5CFZ - chains A and B; structure by X-ray diffraction, 1.97 A resolution.

Chain A (and B):
Protein: Enoyl-[acyl-carrier-protein] reductase [NADH] FabI
From: Escherichia coli (strain K12)
Notes: EC 1.3.1.9; chain B of this document is another copy of the same molecule, construct and numbering; everything in this record applies to it too
Reference sequence: P0AEK4 (FABI_ECOLI); numbering as in UniProt (aligned over 1-262)
Chain sequence (305 residues; row label = number of the first residue in the row; numbers below 1 keep their minus sign (Met-42 is residue -42)):
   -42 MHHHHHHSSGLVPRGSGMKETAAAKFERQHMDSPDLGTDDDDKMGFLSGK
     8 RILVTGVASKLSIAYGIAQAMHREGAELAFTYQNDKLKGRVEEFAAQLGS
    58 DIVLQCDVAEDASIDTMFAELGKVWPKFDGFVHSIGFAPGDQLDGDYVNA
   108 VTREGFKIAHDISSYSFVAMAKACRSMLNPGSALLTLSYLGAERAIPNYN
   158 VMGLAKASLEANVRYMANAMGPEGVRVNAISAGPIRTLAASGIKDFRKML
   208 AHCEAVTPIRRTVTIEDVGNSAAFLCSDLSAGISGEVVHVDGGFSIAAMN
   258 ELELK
Not modelled in the structure: -42 to 1, 195-201, 258-262 (chain B: -42 to 1, 194-203, 258-262)
Sequence notes: expression tag (-42 to 0)
UniProt features mapped onto this chain:
  - active site (Proton acceptor): Tyr146, Tyr156
  - binding site (NAD(+)): Gly13, Ser19, Ile20, Gln40, Asp64, Val65, Ile92, Lys163, Ile192 to Ala196
  - binding site (substrate): Ala95
  - site (Involved in acyl-ACP binding): Lys201, Arg204, Lys205
  - mutagenesis: Gly93 (G93S: Diazaborine resistance; G93V: Triclosan resistance), Tyr146 (Y146F: Large impact on catalysis, with kcat and kcat/Km for DD-ACP decreasing by around 50-fold compared with wild-type), Tyr156 (Y156F: No effect on substrate reduction), Met159 (M159T: Triclosan resistance), Lys201 (K201A: No effect on substrate reduction; K201E: Little activity toward DD-CoA and DD-ACP), Phe203 (F203L: Triclosan resistance), Arg204 (R204A: No effect on substrate reduction; R204E: Causes a further reduction in kcat/Km for reduction of DD-ACP without affecting kcat/Km for the DD-CoA substrate), Lys205 (K205A: No effect on substrate reduction; K205E: Causes a further reduction in kcat/Km for reduction of DD-ACP without affecting kcat/Km for the DD-CoA substrate ...), Ser241 (S241F: Produces temperature-sensitive phenotype)
Reported in the primary citation:
  - conformationally variable residues (order/disorder transition): Leu195 to Asp202
  - catalytic residues: Tyr156 (citing earlier work)

Interface between chain A and chain B:
Residue-residue contacts (92; chain A residue first):
  Val65(A) - Arg110(B)  hydrogen bond (backbone-side chain)
  Ala66(A) - Arg110(B)  hydrogen bond (backbone-side chain)
  Glu67(A) - Arg110(B)
  Asp68(A) - Arg110(B)  salt bridge
  Ile71(A) - Arg110(B)
  Asp103(A) - Arg132(B)  salt bridge
  Asp103(A) - Ala176(B)
  Tyr104(A) - Val125(B)
  Tyr104(A) - Asn169(B)  hydrogen bond
  Tyr104(A) - Tyr172(B)  hydrophobic
  Tyr104(A) - Met173(B)  hydrophobic
  Val105(A) - Val125(B)  hydrophobic
  Val105(A) - Lys129(B)  hydrogen bond (backbone-side chain)
  Val105(A) - Arg132(B)
  Asn106(A) - Lys129(B)  hydrogen bond (backbone-side chain)
  Asn106(A) - Arg132(B)  hydrogen bond
  Val108(A) - Val125(B)  hydrophobic
  Val108(A) - Lys129(B)  hydrogen bond (backbone-side chain)
  Thr109(A) - Tyr122(B)
  Arg110(A) - Val65(B)  hydrogen bond (side chain-backbone)
  Arg110(A) - Ala66(B)  hydrogen bond (side chain-backbone)
  Arg110(A) - Glu67(B)
  Arg110(A) - Asp68(B)  salt bridge
  Arg110(A) - Ile71(B)
  Arg110(A) - Asp118(B)  salt bridge
  Arg110(A) - Tyr122(B)  hydrogen bond (backbone-side chain)
  Phe113(A) - His117(B)
  Phe113(A) - Asp118(B)
  Phe113(A) - Ser121(B)
  Phe113(A) - Tyr122(B)  hydrophobic
  Phe113(A) - Ser165(B)
  His117(A) - Phe113(B)
  His117(A) - His117(B)
  His117(A) - Ser165(B)  hydrogen bond
  Asp118(A) - Arg110(B)  salt bridge
  Asp118(A) - Phe113(B)
  Ser121(A) - Phe113(B)
  Ser121(A) - Leu161(B)
  Tyr122(A) - Thr109(B)
  Tyr122(A) - Arg110(B)  hydrogen bond (side chain-backbone)
  Tyr122(A) - Phe113(B)
  Val125(A) - Tyr104(B)
  Val125(A) - Val105(B)  hydrophobic
  Val125(A) - Val108(B)  hydrophobic
  Lys129(A) - Val105(B)  hydrogen bond (side chain-backbone)
  Lys129(A) - Asn106(B)  hydrogen bond (side chain-backbone)
  Lys129(A) - Val108(B)  hydrogen bond (side chain-backbone)
  Arg132(A) - Asp103(B)  salt bridge
  Arg132(A) - Val105(B)
  Arg132(A) - Asn106(B)  hydrogen bond
  Gly148(A) - Tyr172(B)  hydrogen bond (backbone-side chain)
  Ala149(A) - Arg171(B)  hydrogen bond (backbone-side chain)
  Glu150(A) - Arg171(B)  hydrogen bond (backbone-side chain)
  Arg151(A) - Tyr172(B)  hydrogen bond (backbone-side chain)
  Ala152(A) - Arg171(B)
  Ala152(A) - Tyr172(B)
  Ala152(A) - Asn175(B)
  Ile153(A) - Tyr172(B)  hydrogen bond (backbone-side chain)
  Tyr156(A) - Tyr172(B)
  Asn157(A) - Tyr172(B)
  Gly160(A) - Ala168(B)
  Gly160(A) - Tyr172(B)
  Leu161(A) - Ser165(B)
  Leu161(A) - Ala168(B)  hydrophobic
  Leu161(A) - Asn169(B)
  Leu161(A) - Tyr172(B)  hydrophobic
  Ala164(A) - Ala164(B)
  Ala164(A) - Ala168(B)  hydrophobic
  Ser165(A) - Phe113(B)
  Ser165(A) - His117(B)  hydrogen bond
  Ser165(A) - Leu161(B)
  Ala168(A) - Gly160(B)
  Ala168(A) - Leu161(B)  hydrophobic
  Ala168(A) - Ala164(B)  hydrophobic
  Asn169(A) - Tyr104(B)  hydrogen bond
  Asn169(A) - Leu161(B)
  Arg171(A) - Ala149(B)  hydrogen bond (side chain-backbone)
  Arg171(A) - Glu150(B)  hydrogen bond (side chain-backbone)
  Arg171(A) - Ala152(B)
  Tyr172(A) - Tyr104(B)  hydrophobic
  Tyr172(A) - Gly148(B)  hydrogen bond (side chain-backbone)
  Tyr172(A) - Arg151(B)  hydrogen bond (side chain-backbone)
  Tyr172(A) - Ala152(B)
  Tyr172(A) - Ile153(B)  hydrogen bond (side chain-backbone)
  Tyr172(A) - Tyr156(B)
  Tyr172(A) - Asn157(B)
  Tyr172(A) - Gly160(B)
  Tyr172(A) - Leu161(B)  hydrophobic
  Met173(A) - Tyr104(B)  hydrophobic
  Asn175(A) - Ala152(B)
  Ala176(A) - Asp103(B)
  Ala176(A) - Val105(B)  hydrophobic
Other interface residues (no listed pair), chain A (42 interface residues in all): Lys114, Ala126, Met177
Other interface residues (no listed pair), chain B (43 interface residues in all): Ala107, Lys114, Ala126, Met177

Summary:
42 residues of chain A face 43 of chain B across their interface; the contacts include 28 hydrogen bonds and 6
salt bridges. Polar contacts include Asp68(A)-Arg110(B), Asp103(A)-Arg132(B) and Arg110(A)-Asp118(B). From the
paper: the catalytic residue Tyr156(A); conformational variability at Leu195(A).
Chain A and chain B are both Enoyl-[acyl-carrier-protein] reductase [NADH] FabI (Escherichia coli (strain
K12)); the structure, Crystal structure of E. coli FabI in apo form, was determined by X-ray diffraction
together with 5CG1 and 5CG2 from the same study.
